Entry 8DU2 (electron microscopy, 3.30 A resolution); this record covers chains A and D of the 10 polymer chains in the assembly.

[Chain A (and D)]
Molecule: Heterogeneous nuclear ribonucleoproteins A2/B1
Source organism: Homo sapiens
Notes: fragment: lcd; engineered mutation(s): D290V; chain D of this document is another copy of the same molecule, construct and numbering; everything in this record applies to it too
UniProt: P22626 (ROA2_HUMAN); residues 181-341 here correspond to UniProt positions 193-353 (UniProt number = residue number + 12)
Amino-acid sequence (161 residues; row label = number of the first residue in the row):
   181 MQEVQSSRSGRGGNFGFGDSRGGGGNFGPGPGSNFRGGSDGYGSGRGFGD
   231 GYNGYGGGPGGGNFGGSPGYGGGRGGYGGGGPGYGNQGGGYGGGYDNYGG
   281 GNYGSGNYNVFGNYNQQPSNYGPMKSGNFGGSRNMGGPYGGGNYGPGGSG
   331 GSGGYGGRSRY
Not modelled in the structure: 181-262, 317-341
Construct notes: variant Val290 (Asp302 in P22626)
UniProt features mapped onto this chain:
  - region: Gln296 to Tyr335 (Nuclear targeting sequence)
  - modified residue: Ser189 (Phosphoserine), Arg191 (Asymmetric dimethylarginine), Ser200 (Phosphoserine), Arg201 (Asymmetric dimethylarginine), Ser213 (Phosphoserine), Arg216 (Omega-N-methylarginine), Ser219 (Phosphoserine), Ser224 (Phosphoserine), Arg226 (Omega-N-methylarginine), Ser247 (Phosphoserine), Arg254 (Asymmetric dimethylarginine), Ser312 (Phosphoserine), Arg313 (Omega-N-methylarginine), Tyr319 (Phosphotyrosine), Ser329 (Phosphoserine), Ser332 (Phosphoserine), Tyr335 (Phosphotyrosine), Arg338 (Omega-N-methylarginine)
From the paper describing this entry:
  - self-association interface (contacts with another copy of this molecule): Tyr294 to Gly311
  - conformationally variable residues: Gly265, Gly268 to Gly269, Gly272 to Gly273, Gly292, Tyr294, Asn300, Tyr301, Arg313, Met315

[Interface between chain A and chain D]
Pairs across the interface - 124 pairs, chain A then chain D:
  Gly263(A) with Gly263(D), hydrogen bond (backbone-backbone); Tyr264(D), hydrogen bond (backbone-backbone)
  Tyr264(A) with Tyr264(D), hydrophobic; Gln267(D), hydrogen bond
  Gly265(A) with Tyr264(D), hydrogen bond (backbone-backbone); Gly265(D); Tyr275(D)
  Asn266(A) with Asn266(D), hydrogen bond; Gln267(D), hydrogen bond (backbone-backbone)
  Gln267(A) with Gln267(D); Gly268(D), hydrogen bond (backbone-backbone)
  Gly268(A) with Gly268(D)
  Gly269(A) with Gly269(D); Gly270(D), hydrogen bond (backbone-backbone)
  Gly270(A) with Gly270(D), hydrogen bond (backbone-backbone)
  Tyr271(A) with Gly270(D); Tyr271(D), hydrogen bond (backbone-backbone); Gly272(D), hydrogen bond (backbone-backbone); Arg313(D), hydrogen bond (side chain-backbone)
  Gly272(A) with Gly272(D); Gly273(D), hydrogen bond (backbone-backbone)
  Gly273(A) with Asn266(D)
  Gly274(A) with Asn266(D); Gly273(D), hydrogen bond (backbone-backbone); Gly274(D)
  Tyr275(A) with Gly274(D); Tyr275(D), hydrophobic; Asp276(D)
  Asp276(A) with Gly274(D); Asp276(D), hydrogen bond (side chain-backbone)
  Asn277(A) with Asp276(D), hydrogen bond (backbone-backbone); Asn277(D), hydrogen bond; Tyr278(D), hydrogen bond (backbone-backbone); Gly279(D)
  Tyr278(A) with Tyr278(D), hydrophobic; Gly279(D), hydrogen bond (backbone-backbone); Ser306(D); Gly307(D)
  Gly279(A) with Gly279(D)
  Gly280(A) with Gly279(D), hydrogen bond (backbone-backbone); Gly280(D)
  Gly281(A) with Gly281(D)
  Asn282(A) with Gly281(D), hydrogen bond (backbone-backbone); Asn282(D), hydrogen bond; Tyr283(D), hydrogen bond (backbone-backbone); Ser285(D)
  Tyr283(A) with Tyr283(D), hydrophobic
  Gly284(A) with Tyr283(D), hydrogen bond (backbone-backbone); Gly284(D)
  Ser285(A) with Ser285(D), hydrogen bond (backbone-side chain); Gly286(D), hydrogen bond (backbone-backbone)
  Gly286(A) with Gly286(D), hydrogen bond (backbone-backbone); Asn287(D)
  Asn287(A) with Gly284(D); Asn287(D), hydrogen bond
  Tyr288(A) with Asn287(D), hydrogen bond (backbone-backbone); Tyr288(D), hydrophobic; Asn289(D), hydrogen bond (backbone-backbone)
  Asn289(A) with Asn289(D), hydrogen bond
  Val290(A) with Asn289(D), hydrogen bond (backbone-backbone); Val290(D); Phe291(D), hydrogen bond (backbone-backbone)
  Phe291(A) with Phe291(D), hydrophobic
  Gly292(A) with Phe291(D), hydrogen bond (backbone-backbone); Gly292(D); Asn293(D), hydrogen bond (backbone-backbone)
  Asn293(A) with Asn293(D), hydrogen bond
  Tyr294(A) with Asn293(D), hydrogen bond (backbone-backbone); Tyr294(D); Asn295(D), hydrogen bond (backbone-backbone)
  Asn295(A) with Phe291(D); Asn293(D), hydrogen bond (side chain-backbone); Asn295(D), hydrogen bond
  Gln296(A) with Asn295(D), hydrogen bond (backbone-backbone); Gln296(D), hydrogen bond; Gln297(D), hydrogen bond (backbone-backbone)
  Gln297(A) with Asn289(D); Gln297(D), hydrogen bond
  Pro298(A) with Gln297(D); Pro298(D), hydrophobic; Ser299(D), hydrogen bond (backbone-backbone)
  Ser299(A) with Ser299(D)
  Asn300(A) with Ser299(D), hydrogen bond (backbone-backbone); Asn300(D), hydrogen bond; Tyr301(D), hydrogen bond (backbone-backbone)
  Tyr301(A) with Tyr283(D); Tyr301(D), hydrophobic
  Gly302(A) with Tyr301(D), hydrogen bond (backbone-backbone)
  Pro303(A) with Pro303(D); Met304(D), hydrogen bond (backbone-backbone)
  Met304(A) with Met304(D)
  Lys305(A) with Met304(D), hydrogen bond (backbone-backbone); Lys305(D); Ser306(D), hydrogen bond (backbone-backbone); Phe309(D)
  Ser306(A) with Ser306(D)
  Gly307(A) with Ser306(D), hydrogen bond (backbone-backbone); Gly307(D); Asn308(D), hydrogen bond (backbone-backbone)
  Asn308(A) with Asn308(D), hydrogen bond
  Phe309(A) with Asn308(D), hydrogen bond (backbone-backbone); Phe309(D), hydrophobic; Gly310(D); Gly311(D)
  Gly310(A) with Gly310(D); Gly311(D), hydrogen bond (backbone-backbone)
  Gly311(A) with Gly311(D); Asn314(D)
  Ser312(A) with Asn308(D), hydrogen bond (side chain-backbone); Phe309(D); Gly310(D); Gly311(D), hydrogen bond (side chain-backbone); Ser312(D), hydrogen bond (side chain-backbone); Asn314(D)
  Arg313(A) with Tyr271(D); Asn308(D); Ser312(D), hydrogen bond (backbone-backbone); Arg313(D); Asn314(D), hydrogen bond (backbone-side chain)
  Asn314(A) with Asn314(D), hydrogen bond (backbone-side chain); Met315(D), hydrogen bond (backbone-backbone)
  Met315(A) with Met315(D)
  Gly316(A) with Met315(D), hydrogen bond (backbone-backbone); Gly316(D)
Interface residues without a listed pair, chain D (54 interface residues in all): Gly302

[Overview]
Chain A and chain D each contribute 54 residues to their interface; the contacts include 65 hydrogen bonds.
Among the polar pairs are Tyr264(A)-Gln267(D), Asn266(A)-Asn266(D) and Tyr271(A)-Arg313(D). From the paper:
conformational variability at Gly265(A), Gly268(A) and Gly272(A) among others; a self-association interface
involving Tyr294(A).
Both chains are Heterogeneous nuclear ribonucleoproteins A2/B1 (Homo sapiens). Entry 8DU2 (HnRNPA2 D290V LCD
PM1) was determined by electron microscopy (same publication as 8EC7 and 8DUW).
